6XP2 - chains A and D of the 5 polymer chains in the assembly; structure by X-ray diffraction, 2.30 A resolution.

Chain A (and D):
Name: Pyrroline-5-carboxylate reductase 1, mitochondrial
From: Homo sapiens
Notes: EC 1.5.1.2; chain D of this document is another copy of the same molecule, construct and numbering; everything in this record applies to it too
Reference sequence: P32322 (P5CR1_HUMAN); numbering as in UniProt (aligned over 1-300)
Amino-acid sequence (322 residues; numbered -21 to 300; the number before each row is that of its first residue; numbers below 1 keep their minus sign (Met-21 is residue -21)):
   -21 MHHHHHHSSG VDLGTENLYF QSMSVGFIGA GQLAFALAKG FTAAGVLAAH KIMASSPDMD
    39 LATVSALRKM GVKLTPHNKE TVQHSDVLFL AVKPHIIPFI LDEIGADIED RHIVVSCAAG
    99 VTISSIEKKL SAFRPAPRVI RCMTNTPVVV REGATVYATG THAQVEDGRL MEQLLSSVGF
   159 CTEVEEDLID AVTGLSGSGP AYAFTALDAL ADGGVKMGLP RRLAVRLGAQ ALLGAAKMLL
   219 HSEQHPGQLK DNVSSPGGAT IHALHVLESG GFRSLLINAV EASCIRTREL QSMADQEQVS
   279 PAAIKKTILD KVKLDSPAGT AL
Unresolved in the structure: -21 to 0, 7-8, 34-38, 275-300 (chain D: -21 to -6, 276-300)
Differences from the reference sequence: initiating methionine (-21); expression tag (-20 to 0)
Residues lining bound ligands: thioproline (PRS): Val231, Ser232, Ser233, Gly236, Ala237, Thr238, Ile239
Swiss-Prot annotation at these positions:
  - binding site (NADP(+)): Ile6 to Leu11, Ser34, Asn56, Ala69 to Pro72, Cys95 to Ala97
  - binding site (NADPH): Ala8, Gln10, Leu11, Ser34, Asp36, Asn56, Val70, Lys71, Ala97, Asn230
  - binding site (L-proline): Glu164, Ala237, Thr238
  - modified residue: Ser2 (N-acetylserine), Ser278 (Phosphoserine)
  - natural variant: Arg119 (R119G: In ARCL2B; R119H: In ARCL2B), Ala179 (A179T: In ARCL2B), Gly206 (G206R: In ARCL2B; G206W: In ARCL2B), Gly248 (G248E: In ARCL3B), Arg251 (R251H: In ARCL3B), Ala257 (A257T: In ARCL3B), Arg266 (R266Q: In ARCL2B)
  - mutagenesis: Glu221 (E221A: Reduced enzyme activity), Thr238 (T238A: Decreased pyrroline-5-carboxylate reductase activity)
What the authors report for this chain:
  - binding site for thioproline: Ser233, Thr238

Interface between chain A and chain D:
Contacting residue pairs (21):
  His223(A) with Gly225(D), hydrogen bond (side chain-backbone); Gln226(D); Asp229(D), salt bridge
  Gly225(A) with His223(D), hydrogen bond (backbone-side chain)
  Gln226(A) with His223(D)
  Asp229(A) with His223(D), salt bridge
  His243(A) with Ser252(D); Ile255(D); Asn256(D), hydrogen bond; Glu259(D)
  Glu246(A) with Arg251(D); Ser252(D)
  Ser247(A) with Ser252(D)
  Arg251(A) with Glu246(D); Arg251(D)
  Ser252(A) with His243(D); Glu246(D); Ser247(D)
  Ile255(A) with His243(D)
  Asn256(A) with His243(D), hydrogen bond
  Glu259(A) with His243(D)
Interface residues without a listed pair, chain A (13 interface residues in all): Gly249
Interface residues without a listed pair, chain D (14 interface residues in all): Lys228, Gly249

In short:
The interface between chain A and chain D involves 13 residues on one side and 14 on the other, with 4
hydrogen bonds and 2 salt bridges. Polar contacts include His223(A)-Asp229(D), His223(A)-Gly225(D) and
His243(A)-Asn256(D). Bound to chain A: thioproline. From the paper: a binding site for thioproline at
Ser233(A) and Thr238(A).
Chain A and chain D are both Pyrroline-5-carboxylate reductase 1, mitochondrial (Homo sapiens); the structure,
Structure of human PYCR1 complexed with L-thiazolidine-4-carboxylate, was determined by X-ray diffraction
(same publication as 6XOZ, 6XP0, 6XP1 and 6XP3).
